Entry 8Y6U (electron microscopy, 3.97 A resolution); this record covers chains J and 1 of the 11 polymer chains in the assembly.

== Chain J ==
Molecule: Glycine cleavage system transcriptional activator
From: Escherichia coli K-12
Reference sequence: P0A9F6 (GCVA_ECOLI); numbering as in UniProt (aligned over 1-305)
Amino-acid sequence (305 residues; row label = number of the first residue in the row):
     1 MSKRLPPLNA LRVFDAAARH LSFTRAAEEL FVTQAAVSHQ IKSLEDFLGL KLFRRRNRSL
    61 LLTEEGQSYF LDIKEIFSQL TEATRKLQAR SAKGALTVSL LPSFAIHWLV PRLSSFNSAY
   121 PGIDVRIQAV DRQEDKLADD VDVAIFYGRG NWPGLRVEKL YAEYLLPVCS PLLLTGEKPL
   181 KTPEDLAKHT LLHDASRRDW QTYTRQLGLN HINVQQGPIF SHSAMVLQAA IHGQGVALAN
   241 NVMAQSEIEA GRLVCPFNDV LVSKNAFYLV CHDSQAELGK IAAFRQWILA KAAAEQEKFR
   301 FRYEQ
Unresolved in the structure: 1-5, 89-305
UniProt features mapped onto this chain:
  - DNA-binding region: Phe23 to Lys42 (H-T-H motif)

== Chain 1 ==
Molecule: Non-template promoter DNA
From: Escherichia coli
Sequence (92 nucleotides; each row starts with the number of its first residue; numbers below 1 keep their minus sign (DG-4 is residue -4)):
    -4 GTAACCTATT AGTTTTTTTA ATCTGAGCCA TTATAAATTG TCCGTTGAGC TTCTACCAGC
    56 AAATACCTAT AATGGGAGCT GTCACGGATG CA
Unresolved in the structure: -4 to 19

== How chain J and chain 1 interact ==
Pairs across the interface (11; chain J residue first):
  Pro7(J) with DT34(1), phosphate contact
  Asn9(J) with DT34(1), sugar contact
  Val32(J) with DG35(1), sugar contact; DT36(1), phosphate contact
  Thr33(J) with DT36(1), hydrogen bond to the phosphate
  Ala36(J) with DG35(1), phosphate contact
  His39(J) with DT36(1), hydrogen bond to the base
  Gln40(J) with DT34(1), hydrogen bond to the phosphate; DG35(1), phosphate contact
  Asn57(J) with DA43(1), sugar contact
  Arg58(J) with DG44(1), sugar contact
Other interface residues (no listed pair), chain 1 (6 interface residues in all): DG42

== In short ==
9 residues of chain J and 6 residues of chain 1 are in contact; the contacts include 3 hydrogen bonds. Among
the polar pairs are His39(J)-DT36(1), Thr33(J)-DT36(1) and Gln40(J)-DT34(1).
Chain J is Glycine cleavage system transcriptional activator (Escherichia coli K-12) and chain 1 is
Non-template promoter DNA (Escherichia coli); the structure, Cryo-EM structure of E.coli transcription
initiation complex with transcription factor GcvA, was determined by electron microscopy.
